Entry 4WJG (X-ray diffraction, 3.10 A resolution); this record covers chains C and E of the 10 polymer chains in the assembly.

== Chain C ==
Molecule: Haptoglobin
Organism: Homo sapiens
UniProtKB: P00738 (HPT_HUMAN); the construct lacks a stretch of the UniProt sequence, so the offset changes along the chain: 92-157 = UniProt 92-157; 158-402 = UniProt 162-406
Sequence (315 residues; numbered 92 to 402 plus 4 insertion-coded residues; the number before each row is that of its first residue; a row labelled like 157A-157D holds insertion residues (157A, then the next letters in order)):
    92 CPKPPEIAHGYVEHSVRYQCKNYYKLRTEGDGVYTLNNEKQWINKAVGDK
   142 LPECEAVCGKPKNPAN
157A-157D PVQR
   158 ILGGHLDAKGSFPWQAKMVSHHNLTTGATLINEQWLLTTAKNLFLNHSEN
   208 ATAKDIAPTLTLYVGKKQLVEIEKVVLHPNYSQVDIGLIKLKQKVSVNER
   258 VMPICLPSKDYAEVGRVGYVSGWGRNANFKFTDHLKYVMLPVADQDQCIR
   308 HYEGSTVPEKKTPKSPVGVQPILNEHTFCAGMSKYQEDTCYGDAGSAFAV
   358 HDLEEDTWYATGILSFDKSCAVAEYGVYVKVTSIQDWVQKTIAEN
Not modelled in the structure: 157A-157D, 402
Disulfide bonds: Cys-111/Cys-145, Cys-149/Cys-262, Cys-305/Cys-336, Cys-347/Cys-377
Covalently attached groups: N-acetylglucosamine (NAG) linked to Asn-180, Asn-203, Asn-207, Asn-237
Swiss-Prot annotation at these positions:
  - region: Val-314 to Thr-319 (Interaction with CD163)
  - glycosylation (N-linked (GlcNAc...) asparagine): Asn-180 (complex), Asn-203, Asn-207, Asn-237 (complex)

== Chain E ==
Molecule: Haptoglobin-hemoglobin receptor
Organism: Trypanosoma brucei brucei
UniProtKB: I7BA80 (I7BA80_TRYBB); numbering as in UniProt (aligned over 36-378)
Sequence (343 residues; row label = number of the first residue in the row):
    36 AEGLKTKDEVEKACHLAQQLKEVSITLGVIYRTTERHSVQVEAHKTAIDK
    86 HADAVSRAVEALTRVDVALQRLKELGKANDTKAVKIIENITSARENLALF
   136 NNETQAVLTARDHVHKHRAAALQGWSDAKEKGDAAAEDVWVLLNAAKKGN
   186 GSADVKAAAEKCSRYSSSSTSETELQKAIDAAANVGGLSAHKSKYGDVLN
   236 KFKLSNASVGAVRDTSGRGGKHMEKVNNVAKLLKDAEVSLAAAAAEIEEV
   286 KNAHETKAQEEMKRNGNPIENESETNSGGNAESQGNGDREDKNDEQQQVD
   336 EEETKVENGSSEEGSCCGNESNGPHVMKKRHGVEGPRPVDVVS
Not modelled in the structure: 297-378
Disulfide bonds: Cys-49/Cys-197
Covalently attached groups: N-acetylglucosamine (NAG) linked to Asn-137, Asn-241
Residues lining bound ligands: heme (HEM): Lys-56, Ser-59, Ile-60, Lys-164
What the authors report for this chain:
  - contacts within the chain: Lys-56/Ser-59
  - binding site for heme: Lys-56, Ser-59, Lys-164
  - mutagenesis - S59A, K164A: unchanged binding to Hp-Hb
  - mutagenesis - D168A: decreased stability
  - mutagenesis - K56A: decreased binding to Hp-Hb

== How chain C and chain E interact ==
Contacting residue pairs (19; chain C residue first):
  Asn-157(C) with Thr-68(E), hydrogen bond (side chain-backbone)
  Lys-266(C) with Glu-259(E), salt bridge
  Val-271(C) with Ala-82(E); Lys-85(E)
  Gly-272(C) with Gln-75(E), hydrogen bond (backbone-side chain); Ala-78(E); His-79(E); Ala-82(E)
  Val-274(C) with Gln-75(E)
  Tyr-276(C) with Arg-71(E), hydrogen bond
  Met-296(C) with Glu-70(E); Arg-71(E); Val-74(E), hydrophobic
  Asp-301(C) with Lys-85(E), salt bridge
  Lys-341(C) with Ser-73(E), hydrogen bond
  Tyr-342(C) with Glu-70(E)
  His-358(C) with Arg-71(E)
  Leu-360(C) with Arg-71(E)
  Glu-361(C) with Lys-256(E), salt bridge
Also at the interface, not in a pair above, chain C (16 interface residues in all): His-162, Arg-273, Pro-298
Also at the interface, not in a pair above, chain E (15 interface residues in all): Thr-81, Arg-153, Asn-262
Interface features reported in the paper:
  - specific contacts: Asn-157(C)/Thr-68(E) (hydrogen bond), Lys-266(C)/Glu-259(E) (salt bridge), Gly-272(C)/Gln-75(E), Asp-301(C)/Lys-85(E) (salt bridge), Lys-341(C)/Ser-73(E) (hydrogen bond), Glu-361(C)/Lys-256(E) (salt bridge)
  - interface residues, chain E: Thr-68(E), Glu-70(E)

== Overview ==
16 residues of chain C and 15 residues of chain E are in contact; the contacts include 4 hydrogen bonds and 3
salt bridges. Polar pairs include Lys-266(C)/Glu-259(E), Asp-301(C)/Lys-85(E) and Glu-361(C)/Lys-256(E). The
authors report hydrogen bonds between Asn-157(C) and Thr-68(E) and Lys-341(C) and Ser-73(E); salt bridges
between Lys-266(C) and Glu-259(E), Asp-301(C) and Lys-85(E) and Glu-361(C) and Lys-256(E); a contact between
Gly-272(C) and Gln-75(E). From the paper: a binding site for heme at Lys-56(E), Ser-59(E) and Lys-164(E);
D168A of chain E reduces stability; 4 substitutions were tested in all.
Chain C is Haptoglobin (Homo sapiens) and chain E is Haptoglobin-hemoglobin receptor (Trypanosoma brucei
brucei); the structure, Structure of T. brucei haptoglobin-hemoglobin receptor binding to human
haptoglobin-hemoglobin, was determined by X-ray diffraction.
